Entry 1XYE (X-ray diffraction, 2.13 A resolution); this record covers chains A and D of the 4 polymer chains in the assembly.

[Chain A]
Molecule: Hemoglobin alpha chain
Organism: Homo sapiens
UniProtKB: P01922 (HBA_HUMAN); numbering as in UniProt (aligned over 1-141)
Sequence (141 residues; row label = number of the first residue in the row):
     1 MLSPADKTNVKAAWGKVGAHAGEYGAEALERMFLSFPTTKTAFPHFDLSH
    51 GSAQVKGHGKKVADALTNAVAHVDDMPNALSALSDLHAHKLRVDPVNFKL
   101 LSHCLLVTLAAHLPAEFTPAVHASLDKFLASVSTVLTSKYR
Differences from the reference sequence: engineered mutation Met1 (Val in P01922), Ala42 (Tyr in P01922)

[Chain D]
Molecule: Hemoglobin beta chain
Organism: Homo sapiens
UniProtKB: P68871 (HBB_HUMAN); residues 1-146 here = UniProt positions 1-146
Sequence (146 residues; row label = number of the first residue in the row):
     1 VHLTPEEKSAVTALWGKVNVDEVGGEALGRLLVVYPWTQRFFESFGDLST
    51 PDAVMGNPKVKAHGKKVLGAFSDGLAHLDNLKGTFATLSELHCDKLHVDP
   101 ENFRLLGNVLVCVLAHHFGKEFTPPVQAAYQKVVAGVANALAHKYH

[Chain A / chain D interface]
Pairs across the interface (21):
  Pro37(A) - His146(D)
  Thr38(A) - Pro100(D)
  Lys40(A) - His146(D)  hydrogen bond (side chain-backbone)
  Thr41(A) - His97(D)
  Pro44(A) - His97(D)
  Leu91(A) - Arg40(D)  hydrogen bond (backbone-side chain)
  Arg92(A) - Trp37(D)
  Arg92(A) - Arg40(D)  hydrogen bond (backbone-side chain)
  Arg92(A) - Glu43(D)  salt bridge
  Asp94(A) - Trp37(D)  hydrogen bond
  Asp94(A) - Asp99(D)
  Asp94(A) - Glu101(D)
  Pro95(A) - Trp37(D)
  Val96(A) - Glu101(D)
  Asn97(A) - Asp99(D)
  Tyr140(A) - Pro36(D)
  Tyr140(A) - Trp37(D)  hydrophobic
  Arg141(A) - Val34(D)  hydrogen bond (side chain-backbone)
  Arg141(A) - Tyr35(D)
  Arg141(A) - Pro36(D)
  Arg141(A) - Trp37(D)
Also at the interface, not in a pair above, chain D (15 interface residues in all): Gln39, Val98, Leu105, Tyr145

[Summary]
Chain A and chain D form an interface of 13 and 15 residues respectively, with 5 hydrogen bonds and 1 salt
bridge. Polar contacts include Arg92(A)-Glu43(D), Lys40(A)-His146(D) and Leu91(A)-Arg40(D).
Chain A is Hemoglobin alpha chain and chain D is Hemoglobin beta chain, both from Homo sapiens; the structure,
T-to-THigh Transitions in Human Hemoglobin: alpha Y42A deoxy low salt, was determined by X-ray diffraction,
deposited together with 1XZ2 and 1XZ4.
